5D00 - chains A and B; structure by X-ray diffraction, 2.15 A resolution.

# Chain A (and B)
Name: N-acetyl-alpha-D-glucosaminyl L-malate synthase
Organism: Bacillus subtilis (strain 168)
Notes: EC 2.4.1.-; chain B of this document is another copy of the same molecule, construct and numbering; everything in this record applies to it too
UniProtKB: P42982 (BSHA_BACSU); residues 1-377 here = UniProt positions 1-377
Sequence (379 residues; numbered -1 to 377; the number before each row is that of its first residue; numbers below 1 keep their minus sign (Gly-1 is residue -1)):
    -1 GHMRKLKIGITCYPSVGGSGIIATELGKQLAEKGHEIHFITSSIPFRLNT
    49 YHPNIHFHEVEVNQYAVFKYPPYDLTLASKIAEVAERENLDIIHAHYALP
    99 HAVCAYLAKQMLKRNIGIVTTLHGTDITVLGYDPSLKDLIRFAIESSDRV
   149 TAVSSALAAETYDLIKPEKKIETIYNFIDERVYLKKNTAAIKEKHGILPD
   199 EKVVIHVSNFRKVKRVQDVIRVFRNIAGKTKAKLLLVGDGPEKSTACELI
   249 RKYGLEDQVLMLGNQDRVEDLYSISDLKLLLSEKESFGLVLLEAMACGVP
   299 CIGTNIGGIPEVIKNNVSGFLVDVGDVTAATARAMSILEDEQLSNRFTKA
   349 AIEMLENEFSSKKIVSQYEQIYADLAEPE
Unresolved in the structure: -1 to 1, 42-47, 177-183, 376-377 (chain B: -1 to 1, 44-48, 178-184, 375-377)
Construct notes: expression tag (-1 to 0)
Residues lining bound ligands: GMT ((2S)-2-{[2-acetamido-2-deoxy-alpha-D-glucopyranosyl]oxy}butanedioic acid): Val14, Gly15, Gly16, Ser17, Tyr95, His121, Thr123, Val151, Asn174, Asn207, Arg209, Val211, Lys282, Glu283, Ser284, Phe285, Gly286, Leu287
From the paper describing this entry:
  - binding site for GMT: Asn207 (from molecular simulation)
  - binding site for uridine-5'-monophosphate: Gln263, Leu287, Val288, Glu291
  - conformationally variable residues (order/disorder transition, side-chain flip): Gln263 to Arg265, Lys282
  - catalytic residues: His121 (proposed by the authors, not directly observed)
  - binding site for uridine-5'-monophosphate: Lys212 (proposed by the authors, not directly observed)
  - mutagenesis - S17A (95% of WT kcat), Y95F (35% of WT kcat): decreased catalytic activity
  - mutagenesis - H121N, T123A, T123V, K212A, E283A, E291A: abolished catalytic activity
  - specificity-determining residues: Lys67 (from molecular simulation)
  - mutagenesis - S17A: decreased binding to l-malate

# Chain A / chain B interface
Contacting residue pairs (55; chain A residue first):
  Tyr11(A) - Val65(B)
  Tyr11(A) - Phe66(B)
  Tyr11(A) - Lys67(B)
  Tyr63(A) - Tyr130(B)  hydrophobic
  Tyr63(A) - Asp131(B)
  Ala64(A) - Arg209(B)  hydrogen bond (backbone-side chain)
  Val65(A) - Tyr11(B)
  Val65(A) - Val127(B)  hydrophobic
  Phe66(A) - Tyr11(B)
  Phe66(A) - Leu97(B)
  Phe66(A) - Pro98(B)
  Phe66(A) - Val127(B)  hydrophobic
  Lys67(A) - Tyr11(B)  hydrogen bond (backbone-side chain)
  Lys67(A) - Ser40(B)  hydrogen bond
  Tyr68(A) - Val60(B)  hydrophobic
  Tyr68(A) - Pro69(B)  hydrophobic
  Tyr68(A) - Tyr71(B)  hydrophobic
  Pro69(A) - Tyr68(B)  hydrophobic
  Pro70(A) - Asp72(B)
  Tyr71(A) - Tyr68(B)  hydrophobic
  Asp72(A) - Pro70(B)
  Asp72(A) - Asp72(B)
  Asp72(A) - Leu73(B)
  Leu73(A) - Asp72(B)
  Leu73(A) - Pro98(B)  hydrophobic
  Leu73(A) - Val101(B)  hydrophobic
  Leu73(A) - Leu137(B)
  Ser77(A) - Ser133(B)  hydrogen bond (side chain-backbone)
  Glu81(A) - Ser133(B)
  Leu97(A) - Phe66(B)  hydrophobic
  Pro98(A) - Phe66(B)
  Pro98(A) - Leu73(B)  hydrophobic
  Val101(A) - Leu73(B)  hydrophobic
  Tyr104(A) - Tyr104(B)
  Tyr104(A) - Gln108(B)  hydrogen bond
  Leu105(A) - Val101(B)  hydrophobic
  Leu105(A) - Leu105(B)  hydrophobic
  Gln108(A) - Tyr104(B)
  Gln108(A) - Phe140(B)
  Met109(A) - Asp136(B)
  Met109(A) - Leu137(B)
  Met109(A) - Phe140(B)  hydrophobic
  Thr123(A) - Val65(B)
  Val127(A) - Val65(B)  hydrophobic
  Val127(A) - Phe66(B)  hydrophobic
  Tyr130(A) - Tyr63(B)  hydrophobic
  Asp131(A) - Tyr63(B)  hydrogen bond
  Ser133(A) - Ser77(B)
  Ser133(A) - Glu81(B)
  Leu134(A) - Tyr63(B)
  Leu134(A) - Ser77(B)
  Asp136(A) - Met109(B)
  Leu137(A) - Leu73(B)
  Leu137(A) - Met109(B)
  Phe140(A) - Gln108(B)
Other interface residues (no listed pair), chain A (35 interface residues in all): Val14, Ser40, Val60, Tyr95, Thr126
Other interface residues (no listed pair), chain B (35 interface residues in all): Pro12, Tyr95, Thr123, Thr126, Leu134

# Summary
The chain A/chain B interface involves 35 residues from each chain; the contacts include 6 hydrogen bonds.
Polar pairs include Ala64(A)-Arg209(B), Lys67(A)-Tyr11(B) and Lys67(A)-Ser40(B). Ligands of chain A: compound
GMT. The paper reports the catalytic residue His121(A); H121N, T123A and T123V of chain A, among others,
abolish catalytic activity; 8 substitutions were tested in all.
Both chains are N-acetyl-alpha-D-glucosaminyl L-malate synthase (Bacillus subtilis (strain 168)). Entry 5D00
(Crystal structure of BshA from B. subtilis complexed with N-acetylglucosaminyl-malate and UMP) was determined
by X-ray diffraction, deposited together with 5D01.
